Entry 8RHB (electron microscopy, 3.00 A resolution); this record covers chains K and A of the 5 polymer chains in the assembly.

Chain K:
Molecule: Kinesin-1 heavy chain
From: Homo sapiens
UniProtKB: P33176 (KINH_HUMAN); residue numbers follow UniProt; this construct covers 1-963
Sequence (963 residues; numbered 1 to 963; the number before each row is that of its first residue):
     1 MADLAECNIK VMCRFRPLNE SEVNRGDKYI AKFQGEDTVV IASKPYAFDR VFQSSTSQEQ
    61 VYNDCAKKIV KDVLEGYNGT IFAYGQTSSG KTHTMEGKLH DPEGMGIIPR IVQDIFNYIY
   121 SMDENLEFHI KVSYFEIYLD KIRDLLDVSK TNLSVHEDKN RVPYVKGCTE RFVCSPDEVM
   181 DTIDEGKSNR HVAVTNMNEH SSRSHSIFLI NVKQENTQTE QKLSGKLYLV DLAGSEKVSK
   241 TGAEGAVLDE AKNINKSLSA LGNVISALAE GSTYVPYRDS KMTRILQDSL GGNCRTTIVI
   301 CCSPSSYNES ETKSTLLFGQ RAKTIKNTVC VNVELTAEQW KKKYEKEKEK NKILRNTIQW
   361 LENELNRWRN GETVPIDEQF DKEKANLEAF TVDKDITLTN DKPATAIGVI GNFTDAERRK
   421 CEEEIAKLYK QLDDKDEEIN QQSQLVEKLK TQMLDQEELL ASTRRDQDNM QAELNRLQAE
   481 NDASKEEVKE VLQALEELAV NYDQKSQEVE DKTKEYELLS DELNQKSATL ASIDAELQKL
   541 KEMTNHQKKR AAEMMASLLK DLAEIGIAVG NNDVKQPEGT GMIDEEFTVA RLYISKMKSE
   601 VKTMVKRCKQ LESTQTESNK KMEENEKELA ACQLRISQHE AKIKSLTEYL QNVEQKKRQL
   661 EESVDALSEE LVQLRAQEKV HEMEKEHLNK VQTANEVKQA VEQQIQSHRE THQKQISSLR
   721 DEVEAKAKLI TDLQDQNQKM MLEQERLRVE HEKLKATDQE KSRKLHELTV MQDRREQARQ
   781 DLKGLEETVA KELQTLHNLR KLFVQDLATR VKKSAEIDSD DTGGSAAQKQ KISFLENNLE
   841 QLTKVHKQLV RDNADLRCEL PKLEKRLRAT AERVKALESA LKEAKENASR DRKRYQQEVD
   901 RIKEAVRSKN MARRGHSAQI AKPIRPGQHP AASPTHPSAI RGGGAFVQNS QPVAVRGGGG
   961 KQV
Not modelled in the structure: 1-4, 335-963
Metal / ion sites: Mg2+: Thr92, Ser202 (together with AMP-PNP)
Ligand contacts: AMP-PNP (ANP; phosphoaminophosphonic acid-adenylate ester): Arg14, Arg16, Pro17, Gln86, Thr87, Ser88, Ser89, Gly90, Lys91, Thr92, His93, Asn198, Glu199, Ser201, Ser202, Leu232, Ala233, Gly234
Swiss-Prot annotation at these positions:
  - binding site (ATP): Gly85 to Thr92
  - modified residue: Ala2 (N-acetylalanine), Ser933 (Phosphoserine), Arg956 (Omega-N-methylarginine)
  - cross-link: Lys213 (Glycyl lysine isopeptide (Lys-Gly) (interchain with G-Cter in SUMO2))
What the authors report for this chain:
  - binding site for AMP-PNP: Ser201, Ser202 (proposed by the authors, not directly observed)

Chain A:
Molecule: Tubulin alpha-1B chain
From: Sus scrofa
UniProtKB: Q2XVP4 (TBA1B_PIG); numbering as in UniProt (aligned over 1-451)
Sequence (451 residues; numbered 1 to 451; the number before each row is that of its first residue):
     1 MRECISIHVG QAGVQIGNAC WELYCLEHGI QPDGQMPSDK TIGGGDDSFN TFFSETGAGK
    61 HVPRAVFVDL EPTVIDEVRT GTYRQLFHPE QLITGKEDAA NNYARGHYTI GKEIIDLVLD
   121 RIRKLADQCT GLQGFLVFHS FGGGTGSGFT SLLMERLSVD YGKKSKLEFS IYPAPQVSTA
   181 VVEPYNSILT THTTLEHSDC AFMVDNEAIY DICRRNLDIE RPTYTNLNRL ISQIVSSITA
   241 SLRFDGALNV DLTEFQTNLV PYPRIHFPLA TYAPVISAEK AYHEQLSVAE ITNACFEPAN
   301 QMVKCDPRHG KYMACCLLYR GDVVPKDVNA AIATIKTKRS IQFVDWCPTG FKVGINYQPP
   361 TVVPGGDLAK VQRAVCMLSN TTAIAEAWAR LDHKFDLMYA KRAFVHWYVG EGMEEGEFSE
   421 AREDMAALEK DYEEVGVDSV EGEGEEEGEE Y
Not modelled in the structure: 38-46, 438-451
Metal / ion sites: Mg2+: Glu71 (together with GTP)
Ligand contacts: GTP: Gly10, Gln11, Ala12, Gln15, Ile16, Asp69, Glu71, Asp98, Ala99, Ala100, Asn101, Ser140, Phe141, Gly143, Gly144, Thr145, Gly146, Ile171, Thr179, Glu183, Asn206, Tyr224, Leu227, Asn228, Ile231
Swiss-Prot annotation at these positions:
  - motif: Met1 to Cys4 (MREC motif)
  - active site: Glu254
  - binding site (GTP): Gly10, Gln11, Ala12, Gln15, Glu71, Ala99, Ser140, Gly143, Gly144, Thr145, Gly146, Thr179, Glu183, Asn206, Tyr224, Asn228, Leu252
  - binding site (Mg(2+)): Glu71
  - site: Tyr451 (Involved in polymerization)
  - modified residue: Lys40 (N6,N6,N6-trimethyllysine), Ser48 (Phosphoserine), Ser232 (Phosphoserine), Tyr282 (3'-nitrotyrosine), Arg339 (Omega-N-methylarginine), Ser439 (Phosphoserine), Glu443 (5-glutamyl polyglutamate), Glu445 (5-glutamyl polyglutamate), Tyr451 (3'-nitrotyrosine)
  - cross-link (Glycyl lysine isopeptide (Lys-Gly)): Lys326 (interchain with G-Cter in ubiquitin), Lys370 (interchain with G-Cter in ubiquitin)

How chain K and chain A interact:
Pairs across the interface (21):
  Ser235(K) with Glu414(A), hydrogen bond
  Glu236(K) with Glu414(A)
  Lys237(K) with Glu414(A), salt bridge; Glu417(A)
  Val238(K) with Tyr108(A), hydrophobic; Lys112(A); Gly412(A)
  Lys252(K) with Val409(A); Gly410(A); Glu411(A); Gly412(A)
  Asn255(K) with Val409(A); Met413(A); Glu414(A)
  Lys256(K) with His406(A); Val409(A)
  Ser259(K) with Val409(A); Glu415(A)
  Asn263(K) with Arg402(A)
  Ser310(K) with Glu420(A), hydrogen bond
  Glu311(K) with Glu414(A)
Also at the interface, not in a pair above, chain K (12 interface residues in all): Ser314
Also at the interface, not in a pair above, chain A (15 interface residues in all): Val405, Gly416

In short:
The interface between chain K and chain A involves 12 residues on one side and 15 on the other, with 2
hydrogen bonds and 1 salt bridge. Polar pairs include Lys237(K)-Glu414(A), Ser235(K)-Glu414(A) and
Ser310(K)-Glu420(A). Bound to chain K: AMP-PNP. Ligands of chain A: GTP. From the paper: a binding site for
AMP-PNP at Ser201(K) and Ser202(K).
Here chain K is Kinesin-1 heavy chain (Homo sapiens) and chain A is Tubulin alpha-1B chain (Sus scrofa). Entry
8RHB (Microtubule-associated kinesin-1 tail complex bound to AMPPNP, single-headed state) was determined by
electron microscopy together with 8RHH, 8RIK and 8RIZ from the same study.
